Entry 9AT8 (electron microscopy, 3.60 A resolution); this record covers chains F and L of the 4 polymer chains in the assembly.

== Chain F ==
Protein: Fusion glycoprotein F0
Organism: Measles virus strain Ichinose-B95a
Reference sequence: Q83525 (Q83525_9MONO); residues 1-495 here correspond to UniProt positions 4-498 (UniProt number = residue number + 3)
Chain sequence (532 residues; numbered 1 to 532; the number before each row is that of its first residue):
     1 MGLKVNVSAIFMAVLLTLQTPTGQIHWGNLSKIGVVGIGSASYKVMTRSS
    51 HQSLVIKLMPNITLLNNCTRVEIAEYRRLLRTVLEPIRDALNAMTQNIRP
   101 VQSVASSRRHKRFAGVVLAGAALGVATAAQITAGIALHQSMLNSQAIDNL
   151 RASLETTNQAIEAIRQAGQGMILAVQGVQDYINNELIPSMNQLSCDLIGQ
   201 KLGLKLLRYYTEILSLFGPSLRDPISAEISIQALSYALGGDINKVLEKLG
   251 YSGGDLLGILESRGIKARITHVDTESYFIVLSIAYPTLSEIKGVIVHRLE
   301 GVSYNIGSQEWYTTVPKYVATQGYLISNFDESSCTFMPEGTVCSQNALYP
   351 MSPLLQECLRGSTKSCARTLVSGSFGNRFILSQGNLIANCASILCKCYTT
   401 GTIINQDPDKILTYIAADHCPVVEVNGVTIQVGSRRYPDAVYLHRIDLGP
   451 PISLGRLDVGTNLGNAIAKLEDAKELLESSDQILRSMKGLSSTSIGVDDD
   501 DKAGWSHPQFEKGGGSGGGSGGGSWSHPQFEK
Not modelled in the structure: 1-293, 445-532
Sequence notes: conflict Gly170 (Glu173 in Q83525), Arg263 (Gly266 in Q83525), Ser362 (Tyr365 in Q83525), Gly455 (Glu458 in Q83525); expression tag (496-532)
Disulfide bonds: Cys334-Cys343, Cys358-Cys366, Cys390-Cys395, Cys397-Cys420

== Chain L ==
Protein: mAB 77 heavy chain
Organism: Homo sapiens
Chain sequence (479 residues; each row starts with the number of its first residue; numbers below 1 keep their minus sign (Met-18 is residue -18)):
   -18 MGWSCIILFLVATATGVHSDVQLQESGPGLVKPSQSLSLTCTVSGYSITS
    32 DYAWNWIRQFPGNKLEWMGYISYTLTTGYNPSLKSRISITRDSSKNQFFL
    82 QLNSVTTEDTATYYCARSGWLLPYWYFDVWGAGTTVTVSSASTKGPSVFP
   132 LAPSSKSTSGGTAALGCLVKDYFPEPVTVSWNSGALTSGVHTFPAVLQSS
   182 GLYSLSSVVTVPSSSLGTQTYICNVNHKPSNTKVDKKVEPKSCDKGLEVL
   232 FQGPTHTCPPCPAPELLGGPSVFLFPPKPKDTLMISRTPEVTCVVVDVSH
   282 EDPEVKFNWYVDGVEVHNAKTKPREEQYNSTYRVVSVLTVLHQDWLNGKE
   332 YKCKVSNKALPAPIEKTISKAKGQPREPQVYTLPPSRDELTKNQVSLTCL
   382 VKGFYPSDIAVEWESNGQPENNYKTTPPVLDSDGSFFLYSKLTVDKSRWQ
   432 QGNVFSCSVMHEALHNHYTQKSLSLSPGK
Not modelled in the structure: -18 to 0, 122-460
Disulfide bonds: Cys22-Cys96

== Chain F / chain L interface ==
Residue-residue contacts (18; chain F residue first):
  Ile295(F) - Leu56(L)
  Pro338(F) - Ser74(L)
  Glu339(F) - Ser74(L)  hydrogen bond (backbone-side chain)
  Ser382(F) - Asp32(L)  hydrogen bond
  Gln383(F) - Asp32(L)  hydrogen bond (backbone-side chain)
  Gln383(F) - Tyr33(L)  hydrogen bond (backbone-side chain)
  Gln383(F) - Trp101(L)
  Ser434(F) - Tyr107(L)  hydrogen bond
  Arg435(F) - Tyr105(L)
  Arg435(F) - Tyr107(L)  hydrogen bond (backbone-side chain)
  Arg436(F) - Arg98(L)
  Arg436(F) - Ser99(L)
  Arg436(F) - Gly100(L)
  Arg436(F) - Leu102(L)
  Arg436(F) - Tyr105(L)  hydrogen bond (side chain-backbone)
  Arg436(F) - Tyr107(L)  hydrogen bond (side chain-backbone)
  Tyr437(F) - Trp101(L)
  Tyr437(F) - Leu102(L)  hydrophobic
Other interface residues (no listed pair), chain F (12 interface residues in all): His297, Gly384, Pro438
Other interface residues (no listed pair), chain L (15 interface residues in all): Thr55, Ser75, Trp106, Asp109

== In short ==
The interface between chain F and chain L involves 12 residues on one side and 15 on the other; the contacts
include 8 hydrogen bonds. Polar contacts include Glu339(F)-Ser74(L), Ser382(F)-Asp32(L) and
Gln383(F)-Asp32(L).
Chain F is Fusion glycoprotein F0 (Measles virus strain Ichinose-B95a) and chain L is mAB 77 heavy chain (Homo
sapiens); the structure, Fab 77-stabilized MeV F ectodomain fragment, was determined by electron microscopy
together with 8UT2, 8UTF, 8UUP and 8UUQ from the same study.
